9GQQ - chains A and B; structure by X-ray diffraction, 1.78 A resolution.

[Chain A (and B)]
Protein: Neuraminidase
From: unidentified influenza virus
Notes: EC 3.2.1.18; chain B of this document is another copy of the same molecule, construct and numbering; everything in this record applies to it too
UniProt: A0A024CWJ7 (A0A024CWJ7_9INFA); numbering as in UniProt (aligned over 82-469)
Sequence (511 residues; row label = number of the first residue in the row; numbers below 1 keep their minus sign (Met-41 is residue -41)):
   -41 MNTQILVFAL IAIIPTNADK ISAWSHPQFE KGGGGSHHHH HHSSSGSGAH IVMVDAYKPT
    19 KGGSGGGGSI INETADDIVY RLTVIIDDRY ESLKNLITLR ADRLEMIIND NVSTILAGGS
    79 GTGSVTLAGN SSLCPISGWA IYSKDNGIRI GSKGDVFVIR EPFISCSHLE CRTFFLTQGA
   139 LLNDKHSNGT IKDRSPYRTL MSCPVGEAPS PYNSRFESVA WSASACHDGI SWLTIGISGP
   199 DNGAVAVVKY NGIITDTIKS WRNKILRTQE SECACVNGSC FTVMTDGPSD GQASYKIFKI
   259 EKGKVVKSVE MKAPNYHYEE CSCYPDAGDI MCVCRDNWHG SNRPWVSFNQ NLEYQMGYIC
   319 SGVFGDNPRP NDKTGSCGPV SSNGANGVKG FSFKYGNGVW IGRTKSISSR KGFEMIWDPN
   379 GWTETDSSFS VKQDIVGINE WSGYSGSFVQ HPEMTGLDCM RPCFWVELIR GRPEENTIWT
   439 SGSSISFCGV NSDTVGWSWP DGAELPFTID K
Not modelled in the structure: -41 to 64, 75-78
Disulfides: Cys92-Cys417, Cys124-Cys129, Cys184-Cys231, Cys233-Cys238, Cys279-Cys292, Cys281-Cys290, Cys318-Cys335, Cys421-Cys446
Glycans and other covalent adducts: N-acetylglucosamine (NAG) linked to Asn69, Asn88, Asn146, Asn235
Sequence notes: initiating methionine (-41); expression tag (-40 to 81); conflict Ile149 (Val in A0A024CWJ7), Val206 (Leu in A0A024CWJ7), Lys222 (Asn in A0A024CWJ7), Asp248 (Asn in A0A024CWJ7), Met269 (Leu in A0A024CWJ7), Lys270 (Asn in A0A024CWJ7), Asp287 (Glu in A0A024CWJ7), Met314 (Ile in A0A024CWJ7), Lys331 (Gly in A0A024CWJ7), Val338 (Met in A0A024CWJ7), Asn344 (Tyr in A0A024CWJ7), Ile365 (Thr in A0A024CWJ7), Lys369 (Ser in A0A024CWJ7), Gly395 (Ala in A0A024CWJ7), Asn397 (Thr in A0A024CWJ7), Glu398 (Asp in A0A024CWJ7), Met412 (Leu in A0A024CWJ7), Glu432 (Lys in A0A024CWJ7)
Ion coordination: Ca2+ site 1: Asp294, Gly298, Asp324, Gly342, Asn344; Ca2+ site 2: Asp376, Asn378, Asp384, Ser386
Small-molecule neighbours: N-acetylglucosamine (NAG; 2-acetamido-2-deoxy-beta-D-glucopyranose): Asn67, Val70, Ser71

[Interface between chain A and chain B]
Residue-residue contacts (83; chain A residue first):
  Ile66(A) - Ile65(B)  hydrophobic
  Ile66(A) - Asn69(B)
  Val70(A) - Asn69(B)
  Val70(A) - Ile73(B)  hydrophobic
  Ile73(A) - Ile73(B)  hydrophobic
  Leu74(A) - Thr72(B)
  Lys111(A) - Lys111(B)  hydrogen bond (backbone-side chain)
  Gly112(A) - Lys111(B)  hydrogen bond (backbone-side chain)
  Asp113(A) - Lys111(B)  salt bridge
  Asp113(A) - Gly112(B)
  Phe115(A) - Ile108(B)  hydrophobic
  Gln136(A) - Arg107(B)  hydrogen bond (backbone-side chain)
  Gly137(A) - Asn104(B)
  Gly137(A) - Arg107(B)  hydrogen bond (backbone-side chain)
  Gly137(A) - Ile108(B)
  Ala138(A) - Arg107(B)
  Leu139(A) - Ile108(B)
  Leu139(A) - Gly112(B)
  Leu140(A) - Lys111(B)
  Asn141(A) - Lys111(B)
  Asp142(A) - Arg107(B)
  Asp142(A) - Ser110(B)  hydrogen bond
  Asp142(A) - Lys111(B)
  Lys143(A) - Glu462(B)  hydrogen bond (side chain-backbone)
  Lys143(A) - Pro464(B)  hydrogen bond (side chain-backbone)
  His144(A) - Arg107(B)
  His144(A) - Ser110(B)  hydrogen bond
  His144(A) - Ala461(B)
  His144(A) - Glu462(B)  hydrogen bond (side chain-backbone)
  His144(A) - Phe465(B)
  Ile149(A) - Arg107(B)
  Ser153(A) - Trp455(B)
  Pro154(A) - Lys102(B)
  Pro154(A) - Trp455(B)  hydrophobic
  Pro154(A) - Ser456(B)
  Pro154(A) - Trp457(B)
  Pro154(A) - Pro458(B)
  Tyr155(A) - Asn104(B)  hydrogen bond (backbone-side chain)
  Tyr155(A) - Pro458(B)
  Tyr155(A) - Asp459(B)
  Tyr155(A) - Gly460(B)
  Thr157(A) - Lys102(B)
  Thr157(A) - Asn104(B)
  Tyr170(A) - Gly112(B)
  Tyr170(A) - Asp113(B)  hydrogen bond (side chain-backbone)
  Tyr170(A) - Ser168(B)
  Tyr170(A) - Tyr170(B)  hydrophobic
  Ser172(A) - Glu165(B)
  Arg173(A) - Glu165(B)
  Phe174(A) - Tyr100(B)
  Phe174(A) - Ser101(B)
  Phe174(A) - Lys102(B)
  Phe174(A) - Val163(B)
  Phe174(A) - Gly164(B)
  Val177(A) - Ile99(B)  hydrophobic
  Val177(A) - Ser101(B)
  Val177(A) - Lys102(B)
  Ser196(A) - Trp455(B)
  Ser196(A) - Trp457(B)  hydrogen bond
  Gly197(A) - Trp455(B)
  Pro198(A) - Val453(B)
  Pro198(A) - Gly454(B)
  Pro198(A) - Trp455(B)
  Gly201(A) - Val453(B)
  Val203(A) - Asp451(B)
  Val203(A) - Thr452(B)
  Val203(A) - Val453(B)  hydrophobic
  Val205(A) - Ala98(B)  hydrophobic
  Val205(A) - Ile99(B)
  Lys207(A) - Tyr100(B)  hydrogen bond (side chain-backbone)
  Gly210(A) - Tyr100(B)
  Ile211(A) - Met412(B)
  Ile211(A) - Thr413(B)
  Ile211(A) - Arg419(B)
  Ile212(A) - Ala98(B)
  Ile212(A) - Ile99(B)
  Ile212(A) - Tyr100(B)  hydrophobic
  Ile212(A) - Arg419(B)  hydrogen bond (backbone-side chain)
  Thr215(A) - Ser450(B)  hydrogen bond
  Thr215(A) - Asp451(B)  hydrogen bond (side chain-backbone)
  Lys217(A) - Asp451(B)
  Lys217(A) - Thr452(B)
  Lys217(A) - Val453(B)
Also at the interface, not in a pair above, chain A (45 interface residues in all): Asn67, Arg152, Met159, Pro169, Trp179, Asp214
Also at the interface, not in a pair above, chain B (44 interface residues in all): Ser82, Asn171, Gln408, Cys446, Val448

[Overview]
45 residues of chain A face 44 of chain B across their interface, with 16 hydrogen bonds and 1 salt bridge.
Polar pairs include Asp113(A)-Lys111(B), Lys111(A)-Lys111(B) and Gly112(A)-Lys111(B). Chain A binds
N-acetylglucosamine. N-acetylglucosamine is covalently linked to Asn69(A), Asn88(A), Asn146(A) and Asn235(A).
Chain A and chain B are both Neuraminidase (unidentified influenza virus); the structure, influenza
neuraminidase N1/19 hybrid, was determined by X-ray diffraction, deposited together with 9GQT and 9GQX.
